PDB entry 2PUG | X-ray diffraction, 2.70 A resolution | chains B and A

== Chain B ==
Molecule: 17-nt DNA strand
Sequence (17 nucleotides; numbered 699 to 715; the number before each row is that of its first residue):
   699 TACGCAAACG TTTGCGT

== Chain A ==
Protein: Protein (purine repressor)
Source organism: Escherichia coli
Reference sequence: P0ACP7 (PURR_ECOLI); residues 2-341 here correspond to UniProt positions 1-340 (UniProt number = residue number - 1)
Chain sequence (340 residues; numbered 2 to 341; the number before each row is that of its first residue):
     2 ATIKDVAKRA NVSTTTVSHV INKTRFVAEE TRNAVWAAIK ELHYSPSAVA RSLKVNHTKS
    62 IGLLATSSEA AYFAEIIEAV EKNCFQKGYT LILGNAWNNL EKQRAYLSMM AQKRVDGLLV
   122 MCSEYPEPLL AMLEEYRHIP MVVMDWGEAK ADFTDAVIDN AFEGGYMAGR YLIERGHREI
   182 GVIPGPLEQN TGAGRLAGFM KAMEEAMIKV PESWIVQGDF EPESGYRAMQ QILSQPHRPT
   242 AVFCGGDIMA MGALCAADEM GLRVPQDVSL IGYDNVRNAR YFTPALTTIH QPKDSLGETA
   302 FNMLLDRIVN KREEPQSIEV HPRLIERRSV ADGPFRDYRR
Not modelled in the structure: 2, 341
Sequence notes: engineered mutation Gln190 (Arg189 in P0ACP7)
Residues lining bound ligands: hypoxanthine (HPA): Tyr73, Phe74, Ser124, Gln190, Thr192, Arg196, Phe221, Asp275

== Interface between chain B and chain A ==
Residue-residue contacts (16):
  DA700(B) - Ala29(A)  phosphate contact
  DC701(B) - Thr17(A)  sugar contact
  DC701(B) - Arg26(A)  base contact
  DC701(B) - Val28(A)  phosphate contact
  DC701(B) - Ala29(A)  hydrogen bond to the phosphate
  DC701(B) - Thr32(A)  hydrogen bond to the phosphate
  DG702(B) - Val13(A)  phosphate contact
  DG702(B) - Ser14(A)  hydrogen bond to the phosphate
  DG702(B) - Thr17(A)  hydrogen bond to the phosphate
  DG702(B) - Arg26(A)  hydrogen bond to the base
  DC703(B) - Thr16(A)  hydrogen bond to the base
  DA704(B) - Thr16(A)  hydrogen bond to the base
  DA706(B) - Lys55(A)  base contact
  DC707(B) - Leu54(A)  base contact
  DC707(B) - Lys55(A)  base contact
  DG708(B) - Leu54(A)  sugar contact
Also at the interface, not in a pair above, chain B (9 interface residues in all): DT709
Also at the interface, not in a pair above, chain A (13 interface residues in all): Asn12, Phe27, Arg115

== Overview ==
Chain B and chain A form an interface of 9 and 13 residues respectively; the contacts include 7 hydrogen
bonds. Polar pairs include DG702(B)-Arg26(A), DC703(B)-Thr16(A) and DA704(B)-Thr16(A). Ligands of chain A:
hypoxanthine.
Chain B is a 17-nt DNA strand and chain A is Protein (purine repressor) (Escherichia coli); the structure,
Crystal structure of the laci family member, purr, bound to DNA: minor groove binding by alpha ..., was
determined by X-ray diffraction together with 2PUE and 2PUF from the same study.
